PDB entry 6R46 | X-ray diffraction, 2.50 A resolution | chain A

[Chain A]
Molecule: NADPH-protochlorophyllide oxidoreductase
Source organism: Thermosynechococcus elongatus BP-1
Notes: EC 1.3.1.33
UniProt: Q8DLC1 (Q8DLC1_THEEB); residues -1 to 319 here correspond to UniProt positions 2-322 (UniProt number = residue number + 3)
Sequence (322 residues; numbered -2 to 319; the number before each row is that of its first residue; numbers below 1 keep their minus sign (Gly-2 is residue -2)):
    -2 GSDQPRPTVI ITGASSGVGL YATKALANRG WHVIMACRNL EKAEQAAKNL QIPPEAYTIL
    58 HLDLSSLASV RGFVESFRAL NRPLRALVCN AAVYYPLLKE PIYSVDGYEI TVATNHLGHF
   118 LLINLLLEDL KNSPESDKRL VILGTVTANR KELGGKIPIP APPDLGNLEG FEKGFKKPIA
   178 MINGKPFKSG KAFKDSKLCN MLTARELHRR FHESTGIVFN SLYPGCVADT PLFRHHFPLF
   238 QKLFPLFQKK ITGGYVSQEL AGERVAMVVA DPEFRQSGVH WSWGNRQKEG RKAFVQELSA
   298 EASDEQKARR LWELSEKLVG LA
Disordered / not traced: -2 to 1, 147-158, 228-251, 282-288
Sequence notes: expression tag (-2); conflict Phe190 (Tyr193 in Q8DLC1)
Ion coordination: Zn2+ site 1 near His58 (its only coordinating residue here); Zn2+ site 2: His209, Glu210
Residues lining bound ligands: NADP (NAP; NADP nicotinamide-adenine-dinucleotide phosphate): Gly10, Ala11, Ser12, Ser13, Gly14, Val15, Gly16, Cys34, Arg35, Asn36, Lys39, Leu59, Asp60, Leu61, Ser62, Asn87, Ala88, Ala89, Val90, Thr111, Leu140, Gly141, Phe190, Lys194, Tyr220, Cys223, Val224, Asp226

[In short]
Ligands of chain A: NADP. The Zn2+ site 2 is built by His209 and Glu210.
Chain A is NADPH-protochlorophyllide oxidoreductase (Thermosynechococcus elongatus BP-1); the structure,
Crystal structure of LPOR (Thermosynechococcus elongatus) complexed with NADP+ at 2.5A resolution, was
determined by X-ray diffraction (same publication as 6R48, 6RNV and 6RNW).
